7VS5 - chains ao and aq of the 369 polymer chains in the assembly; structure by electron microscopy, 3.40 A resolution.

== Chain ao (and aq) ==
Molecule: Major capsid protein
Organism: Enterobacteria phage T4
Notes: chain aq of this document is another copy of the same molecule, construct and numbering; everything in this record applies to it too
Reference sequence: P04535 (CAPSH_BPT4); numbering as in UniProt (aligned over 1-521)
Chain sequence (521 residues; numbered 1 to 521; the number before each row is that of its first residue):
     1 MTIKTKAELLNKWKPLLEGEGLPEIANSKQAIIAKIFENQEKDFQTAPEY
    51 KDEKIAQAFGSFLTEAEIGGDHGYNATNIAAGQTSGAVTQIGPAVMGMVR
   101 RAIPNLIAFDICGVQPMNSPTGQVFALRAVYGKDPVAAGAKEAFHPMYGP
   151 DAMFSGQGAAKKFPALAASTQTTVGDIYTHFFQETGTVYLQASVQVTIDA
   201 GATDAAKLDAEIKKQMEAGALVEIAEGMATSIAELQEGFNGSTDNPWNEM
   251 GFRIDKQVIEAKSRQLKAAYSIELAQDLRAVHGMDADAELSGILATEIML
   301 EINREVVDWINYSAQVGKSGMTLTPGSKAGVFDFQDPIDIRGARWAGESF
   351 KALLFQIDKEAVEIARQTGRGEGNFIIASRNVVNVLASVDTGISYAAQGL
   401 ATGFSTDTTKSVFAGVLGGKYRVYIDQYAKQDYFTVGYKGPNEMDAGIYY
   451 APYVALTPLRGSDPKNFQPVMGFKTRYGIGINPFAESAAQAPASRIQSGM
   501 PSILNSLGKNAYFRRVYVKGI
Not modelled in the structure: 1-65
UniProt features mapped onto this chain:
  - site: Glu-65, Ala-66 (Cleavage)

== How chain ao and chain aq interact ==
Residue-residue contacts (15):
  Ala-66(ao) with Phe-239(aq), hydrophobic; Asn-240(aq)
  Glu-67(ao) with Glu-234(aq); Phe-239(aq)
  Ile-68(ao) with Glu-234(aq); Leu-235(aq), hydrophobic; Phe-239(aq), hydrophobic; Asn-240(aq)
  Gly-69(ao) with Glu-234(aq), hydrogen bond (backbone-side chain)
  Gly-70(ao) with Thr-230(aq); Glu-234(aq), hydrogen bond (backbone-side chain)
  Asp-71(ao) with Thr-230(aq), hydrogen bond; Ser-231(aq)
  Tyr-74(ao) with Ala-229(aq); Thr-230(aq)
Interface residues without a listed pair, chain ao (8 interface residues in all): Ser-85

== Overview ==
Chain ao and chain aq form an interface of 8 and 7 residues respectively; the contacts include 3 hydrogen
bonds. Among the polar pairs are Gly-69(ao)/Glu-234(aq), Gly-70(ao)/Glu-234(aq) and Asp-71(ao)/Thr-230(aq).
Both chains are Major capsid protein (Enterobacteria phage T4). Entry 7VS5 (The expanded head structure of
phage T4) was determined by electron microscopy, deposited together with 7VRT.
